PDB entry 6S2F | electron microscopy, 5.80 A resolution (low resolution: residue-level contacts below are approximate; hydrogen-bond / salt-bridge calls are withheld) | chains D and B of the 4 polymer chains in the assembly

# Chain D
Molecule: Chromosome transmission fidelity protein 8
From: Saccharomyces cerevisiae (strain ATCC 204508 / S288c)
UniProt: P38877 (CTF8_YEAST); residue numbers follow UniProt; this construct covers 1-133
Chain sequence (133 residues; row label = number of the first residue in the row):
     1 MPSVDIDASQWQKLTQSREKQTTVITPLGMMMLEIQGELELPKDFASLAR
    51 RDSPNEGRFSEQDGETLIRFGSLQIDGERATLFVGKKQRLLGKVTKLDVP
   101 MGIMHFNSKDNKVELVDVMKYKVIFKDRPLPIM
Not modelled in the structure: 1

# Chain B
Molecule: Sister chromatid cohesion protein DCC1
From: Saccharomyces cerevisiae (strain ATCC 204508 / S288c)
UniProt: P25559 (DCC1_YEAST); residues 1-380 here = UniProt positions 1-380
Chain sequence (380 residues; numbered 1 to 380; the number before each row is that of its first residue):
     1 MSINLHSAPEYDPSYKLIQLTPELLDIIQDPVQNHQLRFKSLDKDKSEVV
    51 LCSHDKTWVLKQRKHSNTVLLMREFVPEQPITFDETLLFGLSKPYMDVVG
   101 FAKTESEFETRETHGELNLNSVPIYNGELDFSDKIMKRSSTKVIGTLEEL
   151 LENSPCSALEGISKWHKIGGSVKDGVLCILSQDFLFKALHVLLMSAMAES
   201 LDLQHLNVEDTHHAVGKDIEDEFNPYTREIIETVLNKFAVQEQEAENNTW
   251 RLRIPFIAQWYGIQALRKYVSGISMPIDEFLIKWKSLFPPFFPCDIDIDM
   301 LRGYHFKPTDKTVQYIAKSTLPMDPKERFKVLFRLQSQWDLEDIKPLIEE
   351 LNSRGMKIDSFIMKYARRKRLGKKTVVTSR
Not modelled in the structure: 1, 243-246
From the paper describing this entry:
  - mutagenesis - K364A/R367A/R380A: decreased binding to DNA polymerase epsilon catalytic subunit A

# How chain D and chain B interact
Residue-residue contacts - 121 pairs, chain D then chain B:
  Pro2(D) - Lys40(B)
  Pro2(D) - Ser41(B)
  Pro2(D) - Asp43(B)
  Pro2(D) - Lys44(B)
  Ser3(D) - Arg38(B)
  Ser3(D) - Phe39(B)
  Ser3(D) - Lys40(B)
  Ser3(D) - Glu152(B)
  Val4(D) - Arg38(B)
  Val4(D) - Phe39(B)
  Asp5(D) - His35(B)
  Asp5(D) - Leu37(B)
  Asp5(D) - Arg38(B)
  Ile6(D) - Leu37(B)
  Ile6(D) - Phe39(B)
  Trp11(D) - Gln29(B)
  Gln12(D) - Ile28(B)
  Gln12(D) - Gln29(B)
  Gln12(D) - Asp30(B)
  Gln12(D) - Pro31(B)
  Leu28(D) - Glu74(B)
  Gly29(D) - Glu74(B)
  Met30(D) - Arg73(B)
  Met30(D) - Glu74(B)
  Met31(D) - Met72(B)
  Met32(D) - Leu70(B)
  Met32(D) - Met72(B)
  Leu33(D) - Val69(B)
  Leu33(D) - Leu70(B)
  Leu33(D) - Met72(B)
  Glu34(D) - Thr68(B)
  Glu34(D) - Val69(B)
  Ile35(D) - Asn67(B)
  Ile35(D) - Thr68(B)
  Gln36(D) - Asn67(B)
  Gly37(D) - Thr68(B)
  Leu39(D) - Thr68(B)
  Phe45(D) - Pro9(B)
  Pro54(D) - Thr82(B)
  Asn55(D) - Thr82(B)
  Asn55(D) - Phe83(B)
  Asn55(D) - Asp84(B)
  Glu56(D) - Thr82(B)
  Glu56(D) - Phe83(B)
  Glu56(D) - Asp84(B)
  Gly57(D) - Ile81(B)
  Gly57(D) - Thr82(B)
  Arg58(D) - Asp84(B)
  Arg58(D) - Thr86(B)
  Ser60(D) - Ile81(B)
  Glu61(D) - Gln79(B)
  Gln62(D) - Pro77(B)
  Gln62(D) - Glu78(B)
  Gln62(D) - Gln79(B)
  Gln62(D) - Ile81(B)
  Asp63(D) - Glu78(B)
  Glu65(D) - Pro9(B)
  Leu67(D) - His6(B)
  Leu67(D) - Ser7(B)
  Leu67(D) - Phe75(B)
  Ile68(D) - Leu5(B)
  Ile68(D) - His6(B)
  Ile68(D) - Ser7(B)
  Arg69(D) - Asn4(B)
  Arg69(D) - Leu5(B)
  Arg69(D) - Phe83(B)
  Arg69(D) - Asp84(B)
  Phe70(D) - Leu5(B)
  Phe70(D) - His6(B)
  Phe70(D) - Ser7(B)
  Gly71(D) - Leu5(B)
  Ser72(D) - Ser2(B)
  Ser72(D) - Ile3(B)
  Ser72(D) - Leu5(B)
  Ser72(D) - Leu91(B)
  Leu73(D) - Ser2(B)
  Leu73(D) - Ile3(B)
  Leu73(D) - Leu5(B)
  Gln74(D) - Ser2(B)
  Gln74(D) - Gly90(B)
  Gln74(D) - Leu91(B)
  Ile75(D) - Tyr95(B)
  Leu82(D) - Leu5(B)
  Phe83(D) - Leu88(B)
  Phe83(D) - Phe89(B)
  Phe83(D) - Leu91(B)
  Lys86(D) - Asp84(B)
  Lys86(D) - Thr86(B)
  Val99(D) - Leu20(B)
  Pro100(D) - Leu20(B)
  Pro100(D) - Leu25(B)
  Met101(D) - Leu17(B)
  Met101(D) - Ile18(B)
  Met101(D) - Gln19(B)
  Met101(D) - Glu107(B)
  Gly102(D) - Lys16(B)
  Gly102(D) - Leu17(B)
  Gly102(D) - Ile18(B)
  Gly102(D) - Leu20(B)
  Ile103(D) - Tyr15(B)
  Ile103(D) - Lys16(B)
  Ile103(D) - Leu71(B)
  Met104(D) - Tyr15(B)
  Met104(D) - Lys16(B)
  Met104(D) - Phe39(B)
  His105(D) - Asp12(B)
  His105(D) - Ser14(B)
  His105(D) - Tyr15(B)
  Phe106(D) - Ser14(B)
  Phe106(D) - Lys16(B)
  Phe106(D) - Phe39(B)
  Val113(D) - Phe39(B)
  Leu115(D) - Ile28(B)
  Val118(D) - Leu20(B)
  Val118(D) - Leu25(B)
  Ile132(D) - Thr86(B)
  Ile132(D) - Leu87(B)
  Ile132(D) - Leu88(B)
  Ile132(D) - Phe89(B)
  Met133(D) - Leu87(B)
  Met133(D) - Phe89(B)
Other interface residues (no listed pair), chain D (62 interface residues in all): Ala8, Thr15, Glu38, Thr66, Gly85, Arg89, Asn107, Val116
Other interface residues (no listed pair), chain B (61 interface residues in all): Ala8, Glu10, Thr21, Asn34, Leu42, Val99, Lys103, Phe108

# In short
62 residues of chain D face 61 of chain B across their interface. The paper reports that K364A/R367A/R380A of
chain B reduce binding to DNA polymerase epsilon catalytic subunit A.
Here chain D is Chromosome transmission fidelity protein 8 and chain B is Sister chromatid cohesion protein
DCC1, both from Saccharomyces cerevisiae (strain ATCC 204508 / S288c). Entry 6S2F (Cryo-EM structure of
Ctf18-1-8 in complex with the catalytic domain of DNA polymerase epsilon (Class 2)) was determined by electron
microscopy (same publication as 6S1C and 6S2E).
